3SWP - chains D and E of the 6 polymer chains in the assembly; structure by X-ray diffraction, 4.11 A resolution (low resolution: residue-level contacts below are approximate; hydrogen-bond / salt-bridge calls are withheld).

[Chain D]
Molecule: NAC domain-containing protein 19
Organism: Arabidopsis thaliana
Notes: fragment: NAC domain
UniProtKB: Q9C932 (NAC19_ARATH); residues 1-168 here = UniProt positions 1-168
Sequence (174 residues; row label = number of the first residue in the row; numbers below 1 keep their minus sign (His-5 is residue -5)):
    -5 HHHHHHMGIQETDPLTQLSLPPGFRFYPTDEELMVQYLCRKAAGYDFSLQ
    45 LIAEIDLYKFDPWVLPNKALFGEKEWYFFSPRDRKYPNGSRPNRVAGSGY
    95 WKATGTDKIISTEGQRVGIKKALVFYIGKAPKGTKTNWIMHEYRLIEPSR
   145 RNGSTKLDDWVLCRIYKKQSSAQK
Unresolved in the structure: -5 to 7, 78-85, 144-151, 164-168
Sequence notes: expression tag (-5 to 0)

[Chain E]
Molecule: oligonucleotide forward
Sequence (26 nucleotides; each row starts with the number of its first residue):
     1 GTCTTGCGTGTTGGAACACGCAACAG

[Chain D / chain E interface]
Residue-residue contacts (6):
  Thr98(D) with DT12(E)
  Gly99(D) with DT12(E)
  Lys129(D) with DT11(E); DT12(E)
  Lys162(D) with DG10(E); DT11(E)
Interface residues without a listed pair, chain D (6 interface residues in all): Lys96, Tyr120
Interface residues without a listed pair, chain E (4 interface residues in all): DG14

[Summary]
6 residues of chain D face 4 of chain E across their interface.
Chain D is NAC domain-containing protein 19 (Arabidopsis thaliana) and chain E is oligonucleotide forward; the
structure, ANAC019 NAC domain in complex with DNA, was determined by X-ray diffraction together with 3SWM and
4DUL from the same study.
